Entry 4WM8 (X-ray diffraction, 2.00 A resolution); this record covers chains C and D of the 4 polymer chains in the assembly.

# Chain C
Protein: VP3
Organism: Enterovirus D68
Reference sequence: Q68T42 (Q68T42_9ENTO); residues 1-247 here correspond to UniProt positions 318-564 (UniProt number = residue number + 317)
Sequence (247 residues; numbered 1 to 247; the number before each row is that of its first residue):
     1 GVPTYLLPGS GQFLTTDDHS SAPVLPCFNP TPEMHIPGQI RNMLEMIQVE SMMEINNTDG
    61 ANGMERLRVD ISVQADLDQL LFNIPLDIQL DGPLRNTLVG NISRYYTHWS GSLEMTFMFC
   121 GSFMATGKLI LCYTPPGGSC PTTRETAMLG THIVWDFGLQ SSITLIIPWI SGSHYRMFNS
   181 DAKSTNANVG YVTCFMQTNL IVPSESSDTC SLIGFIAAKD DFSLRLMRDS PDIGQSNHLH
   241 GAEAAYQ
Swiss-Prot annotation at these positions:
  - binding site (N-acetylneuraminate): Asp91, Arg95, Pro231, Asp232, Ile233

# Chain D
Protein: VP4
Organism: Enterovirus D68
Reference sequence: Q8QWD4 (Q8QWD4_9ENTO); residues 1-68 here correspond to UniProt positions 2-69 (UniProt number = residue number + 1)
Sequence (68 residues; numbered 1 to 68; the number before each row is that of its first residue):
     1 GAQVTRQQTG THENANIATN GSHITYNQIN FYKDSYAASA SKQDFSQDPS KFTEPVVEGL
    61 KAGAPVLK
Not modelled in the structure: 1-28, 68

# How chain C and chain D interact
Pairs across the interface (39):
  Asp18(C) with Ser39(D); Ala40(D), hydrogen bond (side chain-backbone); Lys42(D), salt bridge
  His19(C) with Ser39(D)
  Ser20(C) with Tyr32(D); Ala37(D); Ala38(D); Ser39(D)
  Ser21(C) with Tyr32(D); Ala37(D), hydrogen bond (backbone-backbone)
  Ala22(C) with Tyr32(D), hydrogen bond (backbone-side chain)
  Pro23(C) with Tyr32(D); Asp34(D); Tyr36(D); Ala37(D)
  Val24(C) with Tyr36(D)
  Leu25(C) with Tyr36(D), hydrogen bond (backbone-side chain)
  Pro26(C) with Asp34(D)
  Cys27(C) with Asp34(D), hydrogen bond (backbone-side chain)
  Gly38(C) with Lys51(D); Phe52(D)
  Gln39(C) with Lys51(D), hydrogen bond (backbone-side chain); Phe52(D)
  Arg41(C) with Asp44(D); Ser46(D), hydrogen bond (side chain-backbone); Gln47(D); Asp48(D)
  Asn42(C) with Gln47(D)
  Glu45(C) with Gln47(D); Asp48(D), hydrogen bond (side chain-backbone); Pro49(D)
  Gln48(C) with Pro49(D); Thr53(D)
  Val49(C) with Phe52(D), hydrophobic; Thr53(D)
  Leu159(C) with Leu67(D), hydrophobic
  Gln160(C) with Pro65(D); Val66(D), hydrogen bond (side chain-backbone); Leu67(D), hydrogen bond (side chain-backbone)
Also at the interface, not in a pair above, chain C (21 interface residues in all): Phe28, Ile40
Also at the interface, not in a pair above, chain D (20 interface residues in all): Asn30

# Summary
The interface between chain C and chain D involves 21 residues on one side and 20 on the other; the contacts
include 10 hydrogen bonds and 1 salt bridge. Polar contacts include Asp18(C)-Lys42(D), Asp18(C)-Ala40(D) and
Ala22(C)-Tyr32(D).
Here chain C is VP3 and chain D is VP4, both from Enterovirus D68. Entry 4WM8 (Crystal Structure of Human
Enterovirus D68) was determined by X-ray diffraction, deposited together with 4WM7.
